Entry 7GUO (X-ray diffraction, 1.80 A resolution); this record covers chains A and D.

Chain A:
Protein: B-cell lymphoma 6 protein
Source organism: Homo sapiens
UniProt: P41182 (BCL6_HUMAN); residue numbers follow UniProt; this construct covers 5-129
Chain sequence (128 residues; numbered 2 to 129; the number before each row is that of its first residue):
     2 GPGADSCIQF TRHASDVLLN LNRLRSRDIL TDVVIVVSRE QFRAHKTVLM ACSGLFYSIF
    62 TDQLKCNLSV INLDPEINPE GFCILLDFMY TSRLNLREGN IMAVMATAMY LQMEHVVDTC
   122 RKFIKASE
Disordered / not traced: 2-5
Differences from the reference sequence: expression tag (2-4)
UniProt features mapped onto this chain:
  - mutagenesis: N21 (N21K: Abolishes interaction with NCOR2 and HDAC2, no effect on interaction with CTBP1 and transcriptional autoinhibition; when associated with A-116 and 376-Q--Q-379), S59 (S59A: Abolished ubiquitination by the SCF(FBXL17) complex), H116 (H116A: Abolishes interaction with NCOR2 and HDAC2, no effect on interaction with CTBP1 and transcriptional autoinhibition; when associated with K-21 and 376-Q--Q-379)
Small-molecule neighbours: 7ZO (5-[(5-chloranylpyrimidin-4-yl)amino]-1,3-dihydroindol-2-one): N21, R24, L25, M51, A52, C53, S54, G55, Y58, Q113, M114, E115

Chain D:
Protein: WVIP tetrapeptide
Chain sequence (6 residues; row label = number of the first residue in the row; numbering starts at 0):
     0 XWVIPA
Modified positions: ACE (acetyl group) at position 0

Chain A / chain D interface:
Residue-residue contacts (12; chain A residue first):
  C8(A) - P4(D)
  I9(A) - W1(D)  hydrophobic
  I9(A) - V2(D)
  Q10(A) - ACE_0(D)
  Q10(A) - W1(D)
  Q10(A) - V2(D)  hydrogen bond (backbone-backbone)
  Q10(A) - P4(D)
  F11(A) - ACE_0(D)
  F11(A) - W1(D)
  T12(A) - ACE_0(D)  hydrogen bond (backbone-backbone)
  T12(A) - V2(D)
  R13(A) - ACE_0(D)
Interface residues without a listed pair, chain D (5 interface residues in all): I3

Summary:
The interface between chain A and chain D involves 6 residues on one side and 5 on the other; the contacts
include 2 hydrogen bonds. Backbone hydrogen bonds pair Q10(A)-V2(D) and T12(A)-ACE_0(D). Ligands of chain A:
compound 7ZO.
Chain A is B-cell lymphoma 6 protein (Homo sapiens) and chain D is WVIP tetrapeptide; the structure, Crystal
Structure of B-cell lymphoma 6 protein BTB domain in complex with ligand 1 at 18.12 ..., was determined by
X-ray diffraction (same publication as 7GUD, 7GUE, 7GUF, 7GUG, 7GUH, 7GUI and 126 further entries).
